Entry 6BTH (X-ray diffraction, 1.35 A resolution); this record covers chain A.

== Chain A ==
Protein: Retinol-binding protein 2
From: Homo sapiens
UniProt: P50120 (RET2_HUMAN); residues 0-133 here correspond to UniProt positions 1-134 (UniProt number = residue number + 1)
Amino-acid sequence (138 residues; numbered 0 to 137; the number before each row is that of its first residue; numbering starts at 0):
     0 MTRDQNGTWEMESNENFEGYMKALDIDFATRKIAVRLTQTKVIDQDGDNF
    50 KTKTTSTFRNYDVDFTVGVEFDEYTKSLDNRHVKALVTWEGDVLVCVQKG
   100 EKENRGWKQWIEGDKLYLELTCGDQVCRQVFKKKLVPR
Not modelled in the structure: 135-137
Construct notes: expression tag (134-137)
Ligand contacts: 2-arachidonoylglycerol (ECB; 1,3-dihydroxypropan-2-yl (5Z,8Z,11Z,14Z)-icosa-5,8,11,14-tetraenoate): F16, Y19, M20, L23, I25, T29, A33, Q38, K40, T51, T53, T54, S55, F57, R58, N59, Y60, V62, F64, E72, S76, L77, D78, W106, Q108, L117, L119, Q128
UniProt features mapped onto this chain:
  - binding site (all-trans-retinol): K40, Q108
Reported in the primary citation:
  - binding site for 2-arachidonoylglycerol: K40, T51, Y60, E72, Q97, Q108
  - contacts within the chain: K40-T53 (water-mediated contact)

== Summary ==
Ligands of chain A: 2-arachidonoylglycerol. UniProt lists all-trans-retinol-binding residues K40 and Q108.
From the paper: a binding site for 2-arachidonoylglycerol at K40, T51 and Y60 among others; contacts within
the chain involving T53 and K40.
Chain A is Retinol-binding protein 2 (Homo sapiens); the structure, Crystal structure of human cellular
retinol binding protein 2 (CRBP2) in complex with 2-arachidonoylglycerol (2-AG), was determined by X-ray
diffraction, deposited together with 6BTI.
